PDB entry 4KK0 | X-ray diffraction, 2.90 A resolution | chains A and B

# Chain A (and B)
Protein: Tuberous sclerosis 1 protein homolog
Source organism: Schizosaccharomyces pombe
Notes: chain B of this document is another copy of the same molecule, construct and numbering; everything in this record applies to it too
UniProtKB: Q09778 (TSC1_SCHPO); residue numbers follow UniProt; this construct covers 1-431
Sequence (461 residues; numbered -29 to 431; the number before each row is that of its first residue; numbers below 1 keep their minus sign (Mse-29 is residue -29)):
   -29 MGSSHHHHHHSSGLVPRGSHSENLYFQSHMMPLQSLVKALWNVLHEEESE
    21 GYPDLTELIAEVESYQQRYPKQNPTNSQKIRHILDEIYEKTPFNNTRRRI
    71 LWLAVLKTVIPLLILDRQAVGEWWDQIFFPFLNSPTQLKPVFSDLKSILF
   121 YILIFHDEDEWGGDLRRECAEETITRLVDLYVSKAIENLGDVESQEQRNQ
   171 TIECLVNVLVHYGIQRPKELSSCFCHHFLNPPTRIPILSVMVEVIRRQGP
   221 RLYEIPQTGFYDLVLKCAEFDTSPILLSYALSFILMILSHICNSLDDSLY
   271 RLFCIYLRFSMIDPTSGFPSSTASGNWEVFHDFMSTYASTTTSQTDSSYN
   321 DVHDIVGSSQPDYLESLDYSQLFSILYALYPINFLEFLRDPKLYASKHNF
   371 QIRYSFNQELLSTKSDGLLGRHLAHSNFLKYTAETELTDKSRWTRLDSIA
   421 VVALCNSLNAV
Unresolved in the structure: -29 to -1, 17-22, 160-162, 307-326 (chain B: -29 to 0, 16-23, 162-163, 306-335)
Construct notes: expression tag (-29 to 0)
Modified positions: Mse-29 (selenomethionine); Mse0, Mse1, Mse211, Mse256, Mse281, Mse304 (selenomethionine; parent Met)

# Interface between chain A and chain B
Contacting residue pairs (46; chain A residue first):
  Tyr223(A) - Ser411(B)  hydrogen bond
  Ser259(A) - Ser418(B)  hydrogen bond
  His260(A) - Ser418(B)
  Cys262(A) - Val421(B)  hydrophobic
  Ala348(A) - Leu424(B)
  Ala348(A) - Cys425(B)  hydrophobic
  Ala348(A) - Leu428(B)  hydrophobic
  Leu349(A) - Leu424(B)  hydrophobic
  Arg391(A) - Asn429(B)
  Arg391(A) - Ala430(B)  hydrogen bond (backbone-backbone)
  His392(A) - Leu428(B)
  His392(A) - Asn429(B)
  Leu393(A) - Ser427(B)
  Leu393(A) - Leu428(B)  hydrogen bond (backbone-backbone)
  Leu393(A) - Ala430(B)  hydrophobic
  His395(A) - Leu428(B)
  Ser411(A) - Tyr223(B)  hydrogen bond
  Thr414(A) - Tyr223(B)
  Arg415(A) - Leu424(B)
  Leu416(A) - Ala420(B)
  Asp417(A) - Ser259(B)
  Asp417(A) - Cys262(B)
  Asp417(A) - Asp417(B)
  Ser418(A) - Ser259(B)
  Ser418(A) - His260(B)
  Ile419(A) - Ala420(B)
  Ile419(A) - Ala423(B)  hydrophobic
  Ile419(A) - Leu424(B)
  Ala420(A) - Leu416(B)  hydrophobic
  Ala420(A) - Ile419(B)
  Ala420(A) - Ala420(B)  hydrophobic
  Val421(A) - Cys262(B)  hydrophobic
  Ala423(A) - Ala423(B)  hydrophobic
  Leu424(A) - Ala348(B)  hydrophobic
  Leu424(A) - Leu349(B)  hydrophobic
  Leu424(A) - Ile419(B)
  Cys425(A) - Ser344(B)
  Cys425(A) - Ala348(B)  hydrophobic
  Ser427(A) - Leu393(B)
  Leu428(A) - Tyr347(B)  hydrophobic
  Leu428(A) - Ala348(B)  hydrophobic
  Leu428(A) - His392(B)
  Leu428(A) - Leu393(B)  hydrogen bond (backbone-backbone)
  Leu428(A) - His395(B)
  Asn429(A) - His392(B)
  Ala430(A) - Arg391(B)  hydrogen bond (backbone-backbone)
Interface residues without a listed pair, chain A (30 interface residues in all): Ser344, Ile345, Tyr347, Val431
Interface residues without a listed pair, chain B (30 interface residues in all): Ile345, Thr414, Arg415, Val422

# Summary
The chain A/chain B interface involves 30 residues from each chain; the contacts include 7 hydrogen bonds.
Among the polar pairs are Tyr223(A)-Ser411(B), Ser259(A)-Ser418(B) and Arg391(A)-Ala430(B).
Both chains are Tuberous sclerosis 1 protein homolog (Schizosaccharomyces pombe). Entry 4KK0 (Crystal
Structure of TSC1 core domain from S. pombe) was determined by X-ray diffraction.
